6KQF - chains D and E of the 9 polymer chains in the assembly; structure by X-ray diffraction, 2.45 A resolution.

# Chain D
Molecule: DNA-directed RNA polymerase subunit beta'
Source organism: Thermus thermophilus (strain HB8 / ATCC 27634 / DSM 579)
Notes: EC 2.7.7.6
UniProtKB: Q8RQE8 (RPOC_THET8); residue numbers follow UniProt; this construct covers 1-1524
Sequence (1524 residues; row label = number of the first residue in the row):
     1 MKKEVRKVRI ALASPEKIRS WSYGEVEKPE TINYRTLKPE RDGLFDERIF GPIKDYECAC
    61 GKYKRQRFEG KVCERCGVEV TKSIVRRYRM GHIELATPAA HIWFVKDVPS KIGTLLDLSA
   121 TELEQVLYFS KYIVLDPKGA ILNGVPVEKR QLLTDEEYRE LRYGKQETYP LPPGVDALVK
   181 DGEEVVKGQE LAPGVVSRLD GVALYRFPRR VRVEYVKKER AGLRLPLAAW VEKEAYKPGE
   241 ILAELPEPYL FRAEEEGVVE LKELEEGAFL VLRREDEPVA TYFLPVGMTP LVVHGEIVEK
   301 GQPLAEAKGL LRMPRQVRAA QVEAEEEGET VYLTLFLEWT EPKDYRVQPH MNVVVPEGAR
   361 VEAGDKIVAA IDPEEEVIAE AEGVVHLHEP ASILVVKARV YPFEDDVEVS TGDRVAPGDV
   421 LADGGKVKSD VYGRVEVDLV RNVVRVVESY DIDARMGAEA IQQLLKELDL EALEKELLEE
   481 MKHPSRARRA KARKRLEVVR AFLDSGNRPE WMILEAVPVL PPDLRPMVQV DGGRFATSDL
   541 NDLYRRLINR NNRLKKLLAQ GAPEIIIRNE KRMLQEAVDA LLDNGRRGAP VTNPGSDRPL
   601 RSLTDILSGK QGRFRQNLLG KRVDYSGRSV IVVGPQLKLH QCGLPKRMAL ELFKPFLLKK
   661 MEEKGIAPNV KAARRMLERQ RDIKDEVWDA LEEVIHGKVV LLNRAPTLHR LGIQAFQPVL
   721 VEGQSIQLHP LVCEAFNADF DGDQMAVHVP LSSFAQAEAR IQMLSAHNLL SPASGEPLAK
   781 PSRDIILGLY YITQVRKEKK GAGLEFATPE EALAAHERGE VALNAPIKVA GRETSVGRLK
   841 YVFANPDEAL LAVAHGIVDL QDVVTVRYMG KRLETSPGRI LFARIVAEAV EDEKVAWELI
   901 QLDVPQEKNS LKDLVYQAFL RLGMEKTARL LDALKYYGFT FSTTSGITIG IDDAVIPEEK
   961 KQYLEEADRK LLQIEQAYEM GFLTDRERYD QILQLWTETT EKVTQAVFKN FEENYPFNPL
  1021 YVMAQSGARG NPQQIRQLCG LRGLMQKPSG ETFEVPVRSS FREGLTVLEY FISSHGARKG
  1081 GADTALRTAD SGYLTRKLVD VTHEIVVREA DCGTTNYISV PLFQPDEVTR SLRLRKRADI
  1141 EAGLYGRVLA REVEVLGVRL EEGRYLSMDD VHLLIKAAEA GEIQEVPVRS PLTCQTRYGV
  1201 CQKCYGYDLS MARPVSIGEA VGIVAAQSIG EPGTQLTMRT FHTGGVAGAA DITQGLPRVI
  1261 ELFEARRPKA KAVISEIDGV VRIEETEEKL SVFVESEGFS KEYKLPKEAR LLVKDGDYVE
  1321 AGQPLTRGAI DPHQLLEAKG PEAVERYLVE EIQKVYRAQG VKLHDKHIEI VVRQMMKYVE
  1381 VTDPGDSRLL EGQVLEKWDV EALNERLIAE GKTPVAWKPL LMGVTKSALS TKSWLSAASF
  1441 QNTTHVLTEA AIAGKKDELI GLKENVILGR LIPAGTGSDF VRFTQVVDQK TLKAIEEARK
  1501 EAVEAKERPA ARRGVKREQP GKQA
Not modelled in the structure: 1-2, 1238-1251, 1503-1524
Ion coordination: Zn2+ site 1: C58, C60, C73, C76; Mg2+ site 1: D739, D741, D743 (shared with 1 residue of chain I); Mg2+ site 2 near K840 (its only coordinating residue here); Zn2+ site 2: C1112, C1194, C1201, C1204

# Chain E
Molecule: DNA-directed RNA polymerase subunit omega
Source organism: Thermus thermophilus (strain HB8 / ATCC 27634 / DSM 579)
Notes: EC 2.7.7.6
UniProtKB: Q8RQE7 (RPOZ_THET8); numbering as in UniProt (aligned over 1-99)
Sequence (99 residues; each row starts with the number of its first residue):
     1 MAEPGIDKLF GMVDSKYRLT VVVAKRAQQL LRHGFKNTVL EPEERPKMQT LEGLFDDPNA
    61 VTWAMKELLT GRLVFGENLV PEDRLQKEME RLYPVEREE
Not modelled in the structure: 1, 96-99

# Interface between chain D and chain E
Contacting residue pairs (99; chain D residue first):
  H640(D) - A2(E)
  D689(D) - L51(E)
  E693(D) - T50(E)
  H696(D) - M48(E)
  H696(D) - D57(E)  salt bridge
  H696(D) - N59(E)  hydrogen bond (backbone-side chain)
  G697(D) - N59(E)
  K698(D) - N59(E)
  S753(D) - L31(E)
  S753(D) - V61(E)
  F754(D) - V21(E)  hydrophobic
  F754(D) - A24(E)  hydrophobic
  F754(D) - Q28(E)
  A757(D) - T20(E)
  A757(D) - A24(E)  hydrophobic
  E758(D) - T20(E)
  R760(D) - E3(E)  salt bridge
  R760(D) - N59(E)  hydrogen bond
  R760(D) - V61(E)
  R760(D) - T62(E)  hydrogen bond
  I761(D) - F10(E)  hydrophobic
  I761(D) - L19(E)  hydrophobic
  I761(D) - T20(E)
  I761(D) - V23(E)  hydrophobic
  I761(D) - M65(E)  hydrophobic
  Q762(D) - Y17(E)
  Q762(D) - T20(E)  hydrogen bond
  A766(D) - A2(E)
  H767(D) - A2(E)
  H767(D) - E3(E)  hydrogen bond (side chain-backbone)
  H767(D) - I6(E)
  G923(D) - D7(E)
  M924(D) - I6(E)  hydrophobic
  M924(D) - D7(E)  hydrogen bond (backbone-side chain)
  E925(D) - A2(E)
  E925(D) - E3(E)
  E925(D) - P4(E)
  E925(D) - G5(E)  hydrogen bond (side chain-backbone)
  E925(D) - D7(E)  hydrogen bond (backbone-side chain)
  M1211(D) - K16(E)
  S1216(D) - S15(E)
  S1216(D) - K16(E)  hydrogen bond (side chain-backbone)
  S1216(D) - Y17(E)
  I1217(D) - S15(E)  hydrogen bond (backbone-side chain)
  I1217(D) - Y17(E)
  G1218(D) - Y17(E)
  E1219(D) - Y17(E)  hydrogen bond
  G1475(D) - Y17(E)
  T1476(D) - Y17(E)
  T1476(D) - T20(E)
  T1476(D) - V21(E)
  F1480(D) - D14(E)
  F1480(D) - R18(E)  hydrogen bond (backbone-side chain)
  F1480(D) - E77(E)
  V1481(D) - R18(E)
  V1481(D) - V21(E)
  R1482(D) - K25(E)  hydrogen bond (backbone-side chain)
  F1483(D) - K25(E)
  F1483(D) - E77(E)
  T1484(D) - R18(E)  hydrogen bond
  T1484(D) - V22(E)
  T1484(D) - K25(E)  hydrogen bond (backbone-side chain)
  T1484(D) - G76(E)
  Q1485(D) - V74(E)
  Q1485(D) - F75(E)
  Q1485(D) - G76(E)  hydrogen bond (backbone-backbone)
  Q1485(D) - N78(E)
  Q1485(D) - L79(E)  hydrogen bond (side chain-backbone)
  Q1485(D) - V80(E)  hydrogen bond (side chain-backbone)
  Q1485(D) - E82(E)  hydrogen bond
  V1486(D) - V22(E)
  V1486(D) - K25(E)
  V1486(D) - Q29(E)  hydrogen bond (backbone-side chain)
  V1486(D) - V74(E)
  V1487(D) - L73(E)
  V1487(D) - V74(E)  hydrogen bond (backbone-backbone)
  V1487(D) - L79(E)  hydrophobic
  V1487(D) - L85(E)  hydrophobic
  D1488(D) - R26(E)  salt bridge
  D1488(D) - N37(E)
  D1488(D) - V39(E)
  D1488(D) - L73(E)
  D1488(D) - M89(E)
  D1488(D) - Y93(E)  hydrogen bond
  Q1489(D) - R72(E)
  Q1489(D) - V74(E)
  K1490(D) - Y93(E)
  T1491(D) - M89(E)
  T1491(D) - L92(E)
  T1491(D) - Y93(E)
  L1492(D) - V74(E)  hydrophobic
  A1494(D) - E88(E)
  A1494(D) - L92(E)  hydrophobic
  I1495(D) - V80(E)  hydrophobic
  I1495(D) - E88(E)
  A1498(D) - R84(E)
  R1499(D) - L79(E)  hydrogen bond (side chain-backbone)
  R1499(D) - V80(E)
  R1499(D) - P81(E)
Other interface residues (no listed pair), chain D (45 interface residues in all): L764, D1208, R1213
Other interface residues (no listed pair), chain E (53 interface residues in all): A27, K47, P58

# Overview
The interface between chain D and chain E involves 45 residues on one side and 53 on the other; the contacts
include 23 hydrogen bonds and 3 salt bridges. Polar pairs include H696(D)-D57(E), R760(D)-E3(E) and
D1488(D)-R26(E). C58(D), C60(D), C73(D) and C76(D) coordinate Zn2+ site 1.
Chain D is DNA-directed RNA polymerase subunit beta' and chain E is DNA-directed RNA polymerase subunit omega,
both from Thermus thermophilus (strain HB8 / ATCC 27634 / DSM 579); the structure, Thermus thermophilus
initial transcription complex comprising sigma A and 5'-OH RNA of 5 nt, was determined by X-ray diffraction
(same publication as 6KQD, 6KQE, 6KQG, 6KQH, 6KQL, 6KQM and 6 further entries).
